5EBM - chains B and C of the 3 polymer chains in the assembly; structure by X-ray diffraction, 2.50 A resolution.

[Chain B]
Protein: Antibody Fab Fragment Light Chain
Source organism: Mus musculus
Notes: antibody fragment or engineered binder
Chain sequence (212 residues; numbered 1 to 212; the number before each row is that of its first residue):
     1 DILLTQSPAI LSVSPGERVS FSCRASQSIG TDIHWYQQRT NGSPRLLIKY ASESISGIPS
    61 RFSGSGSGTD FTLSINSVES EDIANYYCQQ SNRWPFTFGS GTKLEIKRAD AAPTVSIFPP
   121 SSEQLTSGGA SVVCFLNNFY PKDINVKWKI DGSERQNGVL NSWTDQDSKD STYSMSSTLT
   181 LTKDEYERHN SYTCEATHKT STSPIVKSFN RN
Disulfides: Cys-23/Cys-88, Cys-134/Cys-194

[Chain C]
Protein: pH-gated potassium channel KcsA
Source organism: Streptomyces lividans
Reference sequence: P0A334 (KCSA_STRLI); residue numbers follow UniProt; this construct covers 1-125
Chain sequence (125 residues; row label = number of the first residue in the row):
     1 MAPMLSGLLA RLVKLLLGRH GSALHWRAAG AATVLLVIVL LAGSYLAVLA ERGAPGAQLI
    61 TYPRALWWSV ETATGVGYGD LYPVTLWGRL VAVVVMVAGI TSFGLVTAAL ATWFVGREQE
   121 RRGHF
Not modelled in the structure: 1-23, 125
Differences from the reference sequence: engineered mutation Ala-2 (Pro in P0A334), Gly-75 (Thr in P0A334)
Ion coordination: K+ site 1 near Gly-75 (its only coordinating residue here); K+ site 2 near Gly-77 (its only coordinating residue here)
Ligand contacts:
  - diacyl glycerol (DGA): Leu-41, Ser-44, Tyr-45, Tyr-62, Pro-63, Leu-66, Trp-67, Val-70, Val-84, Thr-85, Leu-86, Arg-89, Leu-90
  - nonan-1-ol (F09): Leu-46, Leu-49, Ala-50, Trp-87, Leu-90, Val-91
UniProt features mapped onto this chain:
  - mutagenesis: Glu-71 (E71A: Prevents channel inactivation)

[How chain B and chain C interact]
Residue-residue contacts (19):
  Asp-32(B) / Arg-64(C)  salt bridge
  Tyr-50(B) / Arg-64(C)
  Ser-91(B) / Ile-60(C)
  Asn-92(B) / Ala-57(C)
  Asn-92(B) / Gln-58(C)
  Asn-92(B) / Ile-60(C)
  Arg-93(B) / Gly-56(C)  hydrogen bond (side chain-backbone)
  Arg-93(B) / Ala-57(C)
  Arg-93(B) / Gln-58(C)
  Arg-93(B) / Ile-60(C)
  Trp-94(B) / Arg-52(C)
  Trp-94(B) / Gly-53(C)
  Trp-94(B) / Ala-54(C)
  Trp-94(B) / Pro-55(C)
  Trp-94(B) / Gly-56(C)  hydrogen bond (backbone-backbone)
  Trp-94(B) / Ala-57(C)  hydrogen bond (backbone-backbone)
  Trp-94(B) / Ile-60(C)
  Phe-96(B) / Arg-52(C)
  Phe-96(B) / Ile-60(C)  hydrophobic
Other interface residues (no listed pair), chain B (8 interface residues in all): Asp-1

[In short]
8 residues of chain B face 9 of chain C across their interface, with 3 hydrogen bonds and 1 salt bridge. Polar
pairs include Asp-32(B)/Arg-64(C), Arg-93(B)/Gly-56(C) and Trp-94(B)/Gly-56(C). Diacyl glycerol is bound
between chain B and chain C. Ligands of chain C: nonan-1-ol.
Chain B is Antibody Fab Fragment Light Chain (Mus musculus) and chain C is pH-gated potassium channel KcsA
(Streptomyces lividans); the structure, KcsA T75G mutant in the nonconductive state, was determined by X-ray
diffraction (same publication as 5EBL, 5EBW, 5EC1 and 5EC2).
